7T3J - chains E and M of the 12 polymer chains in the assembly; structure by electron microscopy, 3.20 A resolution.

== Chain E ==
Molecule: CRISPR type I-F/YPEST-associated protein Csy3
Reference sequence: A0A444M080 (A0A444M080_PSEAI); residues 21-361 here correspond to UniProt positions 2-342 (UniProt number = residue number - 19)
Amino-acid sequence (360 residues; each row starts with the number of its first residue):
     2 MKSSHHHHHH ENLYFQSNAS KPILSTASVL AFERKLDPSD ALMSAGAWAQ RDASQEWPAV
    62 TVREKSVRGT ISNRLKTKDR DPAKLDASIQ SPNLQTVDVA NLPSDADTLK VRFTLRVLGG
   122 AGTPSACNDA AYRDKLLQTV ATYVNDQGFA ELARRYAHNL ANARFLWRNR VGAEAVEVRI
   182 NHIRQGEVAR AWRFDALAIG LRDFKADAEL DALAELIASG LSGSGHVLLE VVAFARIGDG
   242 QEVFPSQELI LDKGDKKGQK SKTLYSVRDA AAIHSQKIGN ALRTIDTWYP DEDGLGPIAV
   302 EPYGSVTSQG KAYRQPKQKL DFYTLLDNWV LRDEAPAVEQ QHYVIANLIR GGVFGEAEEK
Disordered / not traced: 2-23, 359-361
Sequence notes: initiating methionine (2); expression tag (3-20)

== Chain M ==
Molecule: 61-nt RNA strand
Sequence (61 nucleotides; each row starts with the number of its first residue):
     1 CUAAGAAAUU CACGGCGGGC UUGAUGUCCG CGUCUACCUG AUUCACUGCC GUAUAGGCAG
    61 C

== How chain E and chain M interact ==
Contacting residue pairs - 46 pairs, chain E then chain M:
  Ala32(E) - C29(M)  base contact
  Phe33(E) - C29(M)  hydrogen bond to the sugar
  Phe33(E) - G30(M)  sugar contact
  Glu34(E) - C29(M)  phosphate contact
  Glu34(E) - G30(M)  phosphate contact
  Arg35(E) - G30(M)  salt bridge to the phosphate
  Arg35(E) - C31(M)  salt bridge to the phosphate
  Ser67(E) - U39(M)  phosphate contact
  Val68(E) - C37(M)  sugar contact
  Val68(E) - U39(M)  phosphate contact
  Arg69(E) - C37(M)  hydrogen bond to the sugar
  Arg69(E) - C38(M)  sugar contact
  Arg69(E) - U39(M)  hydrogen bond to the phosphate
  Arg69(E) - G40(M)  hydrogen bond to the sugar
  Gly70(E) - C37(M)  sugar contact
  Leu95(E) - U39(M)  base contact
  Trp168(E) - G32(M)  base contact
  Arg169(E) - U35(M)  salt bridge to the phosphate
  Arg169(E) - A36(M)  salt bridge to the phosphate
  Phe245(E) - U35(M)  phosphate contact
  Pro246(E) - C34(M)  phosphate contact
  Ser247(E) - C34(M)  phosphate contact
  Gln248(E) - U33(M)  base contact
  Gln248(E) - C34(M)  hydrogen bond to the phosphate
  Glu249(E) - U33(M)  hydrogen bond to the base
  Leu250(E) - U33(M)  base contact
  Lys258(E) - U39(M)  base contact
  Lys263(E) - U35(M)  salt bridge to the phosphate
  His275(E) - U33(M)  salt bridge to the phosphate
  Gln277(E) - C31(M)  sugar contact
  Gln277(E) - G32(M)  sugar contact
  Gln277(E) - U33(M)  hydrogen bond to the phosphate
  Lys278(E) - G32(M)  hydrogen bond to the base
  Lys278(E) - U33(M)  phosphate contact
  Lys278(E) - C34(M)  salt bridge to the phosphate
  Asn281(E) - G32(M)  hydrogen bond to the phosphate
  Arg284(E) - C31(M)  sugar contact
  Arg284(E) - G32(M)  salt bridge to the phosphate
  Thr308(E) - G32(M)  base contact
  Ser309(E) - G32(M)  hydrogen bond to the base
  Arg351(E) - G30(M)  sugar contact
  Gly352(E) - G30(M)  sugar contact
  Gly353(E) - C29(M)  hydrogen bond to the sugar
  Gly353(E) - G30(M)  sugar contact
  Val354(E) - C29(M)  base contact
  Val354(E) - G30(M)  base contact
Interface residues without a listed pair, chain E (32 interface residues in all): Gln96, Ser126

== In short ==
Chain E and chain M form an interface of 32 and 12 residues respectively; the contacts include 11 hydrogen
bonds and 8 salt bridges. Polar pairs include Glu249(E)-U33(M), Lys278(E)-G32(M) and Ser309(E)-G32(M).
Chain E is CRISPR type I-F/YPEST-associated protein Csy3 and chain M is a 61-nt RNA strand; the structure,
Cryo-EM structure of Csy-AcrIF24, was determined by electron microscopy (same publication as 7T3K, 7T3L, 7TAW
and 7TAX).
